PDB entry 2O04 | X-ray diffraction, 1.70 A resolution | chain A

Chain A:
Name: Pectate lyase
From: Bacillus subtilis
Notes: EC 4.2.2.2
Reference sequence: P39116 (PEL_BACSU); residues 1-399 here correspond to UniProt positions 22-420 (UniProt number = residue number + 21)
Chain sequence (399 residues; each row starts with the number of its first residue):
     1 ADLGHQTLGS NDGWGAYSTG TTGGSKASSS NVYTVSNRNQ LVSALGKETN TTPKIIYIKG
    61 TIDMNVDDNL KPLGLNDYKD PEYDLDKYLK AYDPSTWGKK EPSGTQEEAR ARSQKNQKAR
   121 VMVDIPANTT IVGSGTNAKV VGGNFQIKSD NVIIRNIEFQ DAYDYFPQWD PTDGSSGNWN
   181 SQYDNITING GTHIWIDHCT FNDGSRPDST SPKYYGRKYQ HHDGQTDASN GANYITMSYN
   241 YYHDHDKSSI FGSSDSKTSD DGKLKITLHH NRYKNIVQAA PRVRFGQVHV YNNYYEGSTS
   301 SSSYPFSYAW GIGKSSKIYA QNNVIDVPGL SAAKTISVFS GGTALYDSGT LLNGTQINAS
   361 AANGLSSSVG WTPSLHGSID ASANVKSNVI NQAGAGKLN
Differences from the reference sequence: engineered mutation Ala279 (Arg300 in P39116)
Bound ions: Ca2+ site 1: Asp173, Asn180 (together with alpha-D-galactopyranuronic acid); Ca2+ site 2: Asp184, Asp223, Asp227; Ca2+ site 3: Asp223 (together with alpha-D-galactopyranuronic acid)
Ligand contacts: alpha-D-galactopyranuronic acid (ADA): Asp173, Asn178, Asn180, Asp223, Lys247, Ile250, Ser253, Gln278, Arg282, Arg284, Tyr308, Phe339
Curated features (UniProtKB/Swiss-Prot):
  - binding site (Ca(2+)): Asp184, Asp223, Asp227

Summary:
Ligands of chain A: alpha-D-galactopyranuronic acid. Asp173 and Asn180 coordinate Ca2+ site 1. Asp184, Asp223
and Asp227 form the Ca2+ site 2. UniProt lists 3 Ca2+-binding residues.
Chain A is Pectate lyase (Bacillus subtilis); the structure, Pectate lyase bound to hexasaccharide compound
II, was determined by X-ray diffraction, deposited together with 3KRG, 2NZM, 2O0V, 2O17 and 2O1D.
